PDB entry 8EAO | electron microscopy, 3.20 A resolution | chains A and B of the 24 polymer chains in the assembly

== Chain A ==
Protein: Peptidoglycan hydrolase gp4
Organism: Salmonella phage P22
UniProtKB: P26746 (EXLYS_BPP22); residues 1-149 here correspond to UniProt positions 3-151 (UniProt number = residue number + 2)
Chain sequence (149 residues; numbered 1 to 149; the number before each row is that of its first residue):
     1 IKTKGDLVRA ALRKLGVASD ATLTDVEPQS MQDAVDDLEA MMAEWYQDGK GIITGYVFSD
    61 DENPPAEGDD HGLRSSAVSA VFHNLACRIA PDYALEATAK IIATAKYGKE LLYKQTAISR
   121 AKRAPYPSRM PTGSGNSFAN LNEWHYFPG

== Chain B ==
Protein: Portal protein
Organism: Salmonella phage P22
UniProtKB: P26744 (PORTL_BPP22); the construct has insertions or renumbered stretches relative to UniProt, so the offset changes along the chain: 1-415 = UniProt 6-420; 417-599 = UniProt 444-626
Chain sequence (621 residues; each row starts with the number of its first residue; note: 1 number in that range is skipped by the numbering (no residue carries it; nothing is unmodelled there); a row labelled like 415A-415W holds insertion residues (415A, then the next letters in order)):
     1 NRLESILSRF DADWTASDEA RREAKNDLFF SRVSQWDDWL SQYTTLQYRG QFDVVRPVVR
    61 KLVSEMRQNP IDVLYRPKDG ARPDAADVLM GMYRTDMRHN TAKIAVNIAV REQIEAGVGA
   121 WRLVTDYEDQ SPTSNNQVIR REPIHSACSH VIWDSNSKLM DKSDARHCTV IHSMSQNGWE
   181 DFAEKYDLDA DDIPSFQNPN DWVFPWLTQD TIQIAEFYEV VEKKETAFIY QDPVTGEPVS
   241 YFKRDIKDVI DDLADSGFIK IAERQIKRRR VYKSIITCTA VLKDKQLIAG EHIPIVPVFG
   301 EWGFVEDKEV YEGVVRLTKD GQRLRNMIMS FNADIVARTP KKKPFFWPEQ IAGFEHMYDG
   361 NDDYPYYLLN RTDENSGDLP TQPLAYYENP EVPQANAYML EAATSAVKEV ATLGV
415A-415W DTEAVNGGQVAFDTVNQLNMRAD
   417 LETYVFQDNL ATAMRRDGEI YQSIVNDIYD VPRNVTITLE DGSEKDVQLM AEVVDLATGE
   477 KQVLNDIRGR YECYTDVGPS FQSMKQQNRA EILELLGKTP QGTPEYQLLL LQYFTLLDGK
   537 GVEMMRDYAN KQLIQMGVKK PETPEEQQWL VEAQQAKQGQ QDPAMVQAQG VLLQGQAELA
   597 KAQ
Not modelled in the structure: 415A-415W

== Chain A / chain B interface ==
Pairs across the interface - 30 pairs, chain A then chain B:
  Arg-123(A) / Arg-338(B)
  Ala-124(A) / Arg-338(B)  hydrogen bond (backbone-side chain)
  Pro-125(A) / Arg-338(B)
  Tyr-126(A) / Leu-46(B)
  Tyr-126(A) / Gln-47(B)
  Tyr-126(A) / Tyr-48(B)
  Tyr-126(A) / Asp-334(B)  hydrogen bond
  Tyr-126(A) / Arg-338(B)
  Pro-127(A) / Ala-337(B)  hydrophobic
  Met-130(A) / Tyr-48(B)  hydrophobic
  Met-130(A) / Ala-333(B)  hydrophobic
  Met-130(A) / Ala-337(B)  hydrophobic
  Pro-131(A) / Tyr-48(B)
  Gly-133(A) / Tyr-48(B)
  Gly-133(A) / Arg-49(B)
  Ser-134(A) / Arg-49(B)  hydrogen bond (backbone-backbone)
  Ser-134(A) / Gln-51(B)
  Gly-135(A) / Trp-36(B)
  Gly-135(A) / Arg-49(B)  hydrogen bond (backbone-backbone)
  Asn-136(A) / Leu-46(B)
  Asn-136(A) / Gln-47(B)  hydrogen bond (side chain-backbone)
  Asn-136(A) / Arg-49(B)
  Ser-137(A) / Phe-204(B)
  Ser-137(A) / Pro-205(B)
  Phe-138(A) / Gln-42(B)
  Phe-138(A) / Tyr-43(B)  hydrophobic
  Asn-140(A) / Phe-204(B)
  Tyr-146(A) / Leu-46(B)  hydrogen bond (side chain-backbone)
  Tyr-146(A) / Gln-47(B)  hydrogen bond (side chain-backbone)
  Tyr-146(A) / Tyr-48(B)  hydrogen bond (side chain-backbone)
Interface residues without a listed pair, chain A (16 interface residues in all): Thr-132
Interface residues without a listed pair, chain B (15 interface residues in all): Ser-34

== Overview ==
16 residues of chain A and 15 residues of chain B are in contact, with 8 hydrogen bonds. Polar pairs include
Ala-124(A)/Arg-338(B), Tyr-126(A)/Asp-334(B) and Asn-136(A)/Gln-47(B).
Here chain A is Peptidoglycan hydrolase gp4 and chain B is Portal protein, both from Salmonella phage P22.
Entry 8EAO (Cryo-EM structure of the in-situ gp1-gp4 complex from bacteriophage P22) was determined by
electron microscopy.
